PDB entry 6O7U | electron microscopy, 3.10 A resolution | chains a and f of the 15 polymer chains in the assembly

[Chain a]
Name: V-type proton ATPase subunit a, Golgi isoform
From: Saccharomyces cerevisiae
UniProtKB: P37296 (STV1_YEAST); residues 1-890 here = UniProt positions 1-890
Amino-acid sequence (912 residues; numbered 1 to 912; the number before each row is that of its first residue):
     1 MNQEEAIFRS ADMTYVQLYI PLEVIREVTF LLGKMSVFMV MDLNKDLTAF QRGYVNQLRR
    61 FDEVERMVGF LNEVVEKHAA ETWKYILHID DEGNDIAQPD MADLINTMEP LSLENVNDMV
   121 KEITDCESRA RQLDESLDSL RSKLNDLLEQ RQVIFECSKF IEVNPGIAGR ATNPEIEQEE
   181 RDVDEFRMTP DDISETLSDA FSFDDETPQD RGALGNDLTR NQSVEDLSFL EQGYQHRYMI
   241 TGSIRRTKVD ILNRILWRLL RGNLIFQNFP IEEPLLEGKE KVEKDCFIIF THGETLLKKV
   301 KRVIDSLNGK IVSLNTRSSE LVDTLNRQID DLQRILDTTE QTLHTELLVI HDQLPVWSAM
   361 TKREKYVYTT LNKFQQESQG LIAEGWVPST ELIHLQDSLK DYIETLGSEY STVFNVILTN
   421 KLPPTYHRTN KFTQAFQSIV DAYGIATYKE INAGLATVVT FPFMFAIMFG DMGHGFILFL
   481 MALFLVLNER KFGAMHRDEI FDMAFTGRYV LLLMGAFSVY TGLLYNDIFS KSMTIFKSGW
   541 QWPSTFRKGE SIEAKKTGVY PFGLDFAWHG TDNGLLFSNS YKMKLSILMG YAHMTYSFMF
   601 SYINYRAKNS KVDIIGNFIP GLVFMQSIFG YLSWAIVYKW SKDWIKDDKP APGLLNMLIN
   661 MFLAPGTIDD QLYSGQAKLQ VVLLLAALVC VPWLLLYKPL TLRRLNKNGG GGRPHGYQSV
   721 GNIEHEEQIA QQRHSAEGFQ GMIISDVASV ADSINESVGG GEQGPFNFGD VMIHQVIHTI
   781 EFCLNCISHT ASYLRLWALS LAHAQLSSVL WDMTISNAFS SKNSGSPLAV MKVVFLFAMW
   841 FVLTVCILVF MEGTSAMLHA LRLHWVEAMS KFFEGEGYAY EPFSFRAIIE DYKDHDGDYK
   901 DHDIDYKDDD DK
Not modelled in the structure: 1-3, 79-110, 165-237, 273-281, 708-765, 889-912
Swiss-Prot annotation at these positions:
  - modified residue: Met1 (N-acetylmethionine), Ser223 (Phosphoserine), Ser228 (Phosphoserine)
What the authors report for this chain:
  - catalytic residues: Asp471, Asp527, Glu781, Asn785, His789, His803
  - conformationally variable residues (order/disorder transition): His78 to Leu111
  - specificity-determining residues: Arg606, Lys608, Lys611

[Chain f]
Name: Putative protein YPR170W-B
From: Saccharomyces cerevisiae
UniProtKB: P0C5R9 (YP17B_YEAST); numbering as in UniProt (aligned over 1-85)
Amino-acid sequence (85 residues; each row starts with the number of its first residue):
     1 MRPVVSTGKA WCCTVLSAFG VVILSVIAHL FNTNHESFVG SINDPEDGPA VAHTVYLAAL
    61 VYLVFFVFCG FQVYLARRKP SIELR
Not modelled in the structure: 1-11, 73-85

[Interface between chain a and chain f]
Pairs across the interface (34):
  Lys531(a) - Ser37(f)  hydrogen bond (side chain-backbone)
  Thr534(a) - His35(f)  hydrogen bond
  Thr534(a) - Glu36(f)
  Lys548(a) - Ile42(f)
  Phe566(a) - Glu36(f)
  Trp811(a) - Ile27(f)  hydrophobic
  Trp811(a) - Phe38(f)  hydrophobic
  Phe819(a) - Ile27(f)  hydrophobic
  Phe819(a) - Phe31(f)  hydrophobic
  Phe819(a) - Pro45(f)
  Ser820(a) - Val51(f)
  Ser821(a) - Asp47(f)
  Ser821(a) - Ala50(f)
  Ser821(a) - Val51(f)
  Ser824(a) - Ala50(f)
  Ser824(a) - His53(f)
  Gly825(a) - His53(f)
  Gly825(a) - Leu57(f)
  Ala829(a) - Thr54(f)  hydrogen bond (backbone-side chain)
  Val830(a) - Thr54(f)
  Val830(a) - Leu57(f)  hydrophobic
  Val830(a) - Ala58(f)
  Val833(a) - Ala58(f)  hydrophobic
  Val834(a) - Ala58(f)  hydrophobic
  Val834(a) - Tyr62(f)  hydrogen bond (backbone-side chain)
  Phe837(a) - Phe19(f)
  Phe837(a) - Gly20(f)
  Phe837(a) - Ile23(f)  hydrophobic
  Phe837(a) - Leu24(f)  hydrophobic
  Phe837(a) - Tyr62(f)
  Ala838(a) - Tyr62(f)  hydrogen bond (backbone-side chain)
  Phe841(a) - Leu16(f)  hydrophobic
  Phe841(a) - Phe19(f)  hydrophobic
  Val842(a) - Leu16(f)  hydrophobic
Interface residues without a listed pair, chain a (24 interface residues in all): Ile477, Leu480, Phe529, Ser532, His569, Trp840
Interface residues without a listed pair, chain f (23 interface residues in all): Val55, Val61

[Summary]
24 residues of chain a face 23 of chain f across their interface, with 5 hydrogen bonds. Polar contacts
include Lys531(a)-Ser37(f), Thr534(a)-His35(f) and Ala829(a)-Thr54(f). From the paper: catalytic residues
Asp471(a), Asp527(a) and Glu781(a) among others; specificity determinants Arg606(a), Lys608(a) and Lys611(a).
Chain a is V-type proton ATPase subunit a, Golgi isoform and chain f is Putative protein YPR170W-B, both from
Saccharomyces cerevisiae; the structure, Saccharomyces cerevisiae V-ATPase Stv1-VO, was determined by electron
microscopy (same publication as 6O7T, 6O7V, 6O7W and 6O7X).
